Entry 2E9Z (X-ray diffraction, 3.00 A resolution); this record covers chains B and A of the 3 polymer chains in the assembly.

[Chain B]
Molecule: 9-nt RNA strand
Sequence (9 nucleotides; numbered 902 to 910; the number before each row is that of its first residue):
   902 CAUGGGCCC

[Chain A]
Name: RNA-dependent RNA polymerase
From: Foot-and-mouth disease virus C-S8c1
Notes: EC 2.7.7.48
UniProtKB: Q0QEE1 (Q0QEE1_9PICO); residues 1-470 here correspond to UniProt positions 1719-2188 (UniProt number = residue number + 1718)
Sequence (476 residues; row label = number of the first residue in the row):
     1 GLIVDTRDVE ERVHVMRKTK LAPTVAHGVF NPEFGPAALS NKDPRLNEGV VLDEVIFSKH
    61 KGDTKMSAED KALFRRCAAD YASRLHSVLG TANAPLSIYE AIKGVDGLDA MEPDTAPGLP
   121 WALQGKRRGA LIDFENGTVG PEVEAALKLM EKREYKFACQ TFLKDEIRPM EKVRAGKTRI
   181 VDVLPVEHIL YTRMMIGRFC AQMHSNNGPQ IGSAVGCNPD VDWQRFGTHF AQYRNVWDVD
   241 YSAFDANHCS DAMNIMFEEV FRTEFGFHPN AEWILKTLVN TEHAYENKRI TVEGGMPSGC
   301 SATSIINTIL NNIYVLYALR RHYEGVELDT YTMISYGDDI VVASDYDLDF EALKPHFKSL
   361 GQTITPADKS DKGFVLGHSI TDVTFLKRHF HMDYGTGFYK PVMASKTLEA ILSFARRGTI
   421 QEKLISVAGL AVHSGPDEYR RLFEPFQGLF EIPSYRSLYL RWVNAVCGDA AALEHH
Construct notes: cloning artifact (471-476)
Ion coordination: Mg2+ site 1: Asp-238, Asp-339, Thr-384; Mg2+ site 2: Tyr-241 (together with UTP)
Residues lining bound ligands:
  - pyrophosphate (PPV): Glu-166, Arg-168, Arg-179, Lys-387
  - UTP (uridine 5'-triphosphate): Lys-164, Arg-168, Arg-179, Ile-180, Val-181, Tyr-241, Ser-242, Phe-244, Asp-245, Ser-298, Asp-338
What the authors report for this chain:
  - binding site for the 9-nt RNA strand (chain B): Arg-17, Asp-109, Thr-115, Ala-116, Arg-128, Phe-162, Lys-164, Val-181, Arg-193, His-204, Gly-216, Cys-217, Asn-218, Ser-298, Gly-299
  - binding site for the 7-nt RNA strand: Lys-164, Tyr-336, Lys-387, Arg-388, Arg-416, Glu-422, Lys-423, Ser-426
  - binding site for UTP: Lys-164, Arg-168, Arg-179, Asp-245
  - catalytic residues: Asp-338
  - mutagenesis - S298A, T303A, D338A, K387A/R388A: abolished growth
  - contacts within the chain: Asp-245/Asn-307 (hydrogen bond)

[Chain B / chain A interface]
Pairs across the interface (38; chain B residue first):
  C902(B) / Arg-17(A)  hydrogen bond to the sugar
  C902(B) / Phe-162(A)  sugar contact
  C902(B) / Lys-164(A)  base contact
  C902(B) / Val-181(A)  base contact
  C902(B) / Arg-416(A)  base contact
  A903(B) / Thr-115(A)  phosphate contact
  A903(B) / Ala-116(A)  hydrogen bond to the phosphate
  A903(B) / Lys-164(A)  base contact
  A903(B) / Val-181(A)  base contact
  A903(B) / Val-183(A)  sugar contact
  A903(B) / Ser-298(A)  base contact
  A903(B) / Gly-299(A)  base contact
  U904(B) / Glu-112(A)  phosphate contact
  U904(B) / Thr-115(A)  phosphate contact
  U904(B) / Arg-128(A)  salt bridge to the phosphate
  U904(B) / Gly-299(A)  sugar contact
  U904(B) / Cys-300(A)  hydrogen bond to the sugar
  U904(B) / Ser-301(A)  sugar contact
  U904(B) / Ala-302(A)  hydrogen bond to the sugar
  U904(B) / Thr-303(A)  hydrogen bond to the sugar
  G905(B) / Arg-193(A)  salt bridge to the phosphate
  G905(B) / His-204(A)  phosphate contact
  G905(B) / Val-215(A)  sugar contact
  G905(B) / Ser-301(A)  hydrogen bond to the phosphate
  G905(B) / Ala-302(A)  sugar contact
  G905(B) / Tyr-336(A)  hydrogen bond to the base
  G906(B) / Leu-108(A)  phosphate contact
  G906(B) / Asp-109(A)  hydrogen bond to the phosphate
  G906(B) / His-204(A)  salt bridge to the phosphate
  G906(B) / Gly-216(A)  hydrogen bond to the sugar
  G906(B) / Cys-217(A)  hydrogen bond to the sugar
  G906(B) / Tyr-336(A)  sugar contact
  G907(B) / Asp-109(A)  phosphate contact
  G907(B) / Cys-217(A)  sugar contact
  G907(B) / Asn-218(A)  hydrogen bond to the sugar
  C908(B) / Asn-218(A)  sugar contact
  C909(B) / Ile-425(A)  sugar contact
  C909(B) / Arg-461(A)  phosphate contact
Interface residues without a listed pair, chain B (9 interface residues in all): C910
Interface residues without a listed pair, chain A (33 interface residues in all): Gly-107, Asp-114, Asp-165, Ile-189, Ser-304, Ser-426

[Overview]
9 residues of chain B and 33 residues of chain A are in contact, with 11 hydrogen bonds and 3 salt bridges.
Polar pairs include G905(B)/Tyr-336(A), C902(B)/Arg-17(A) and U904(B)/Cys-300(A). Bound to chain A: UTP and
pyrophosphate. The paper reports the catalytic residue Asp-338(A); S298A, T303A and D338A of chain A, among
others, abolish growth.
Here chain B is a 9-nt RNA strand and chain A is RNA-dependent RNA polymerase (Foot-and-mouth disease virus
C-S8c1). Entry 2E9Z (Foot-and-mouth disease virus RNA-polymerase in complex with a template- primer RNA, ATP
and UTP) was determined by X-ray diffraction (same publication as 2E9R, 2E9T and 2EC0).
